Entry 9BNP (electron microscopy, 3.17 A resolution); this record covers chains A and F of the 8 polymer chains in the assembly.

== Chain A ==
Protein: Envelope glycoprotein Gp120
Organism: Human immunodeficiency virus 1
UniProt: Q2N0S6 (Q2N0S6_9HIV1); aligned to UniProt positions 32-499 over residues 33-505 (the alignment contains insertions or deletions, so no single offset holds)
Amino-acid sequence (468 residues; row label = number of the first residue in the row; note: 29 numbers in that range are skipped by the numbering (no residue carries them; nothing is unmodelled there); a row labelled like 184A-184J holds insertion residues (184A, then the next letters in order)):
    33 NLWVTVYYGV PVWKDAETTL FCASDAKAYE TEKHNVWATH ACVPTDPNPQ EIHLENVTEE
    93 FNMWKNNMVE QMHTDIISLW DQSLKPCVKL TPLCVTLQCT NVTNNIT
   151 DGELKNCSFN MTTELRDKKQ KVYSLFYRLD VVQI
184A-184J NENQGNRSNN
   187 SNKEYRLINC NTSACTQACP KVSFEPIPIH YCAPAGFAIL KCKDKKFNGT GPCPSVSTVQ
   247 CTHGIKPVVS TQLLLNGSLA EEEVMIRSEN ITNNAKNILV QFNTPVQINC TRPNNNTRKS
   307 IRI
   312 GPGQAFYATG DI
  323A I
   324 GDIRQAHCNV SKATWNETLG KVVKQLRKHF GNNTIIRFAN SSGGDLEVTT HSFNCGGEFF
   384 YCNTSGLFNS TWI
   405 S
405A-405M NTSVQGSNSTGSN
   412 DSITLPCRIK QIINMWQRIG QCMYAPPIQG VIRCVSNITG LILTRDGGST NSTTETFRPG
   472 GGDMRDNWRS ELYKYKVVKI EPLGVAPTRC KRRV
Disordered / not traced: 58-65, 184A-184J, 405A-405M
Disulfide bonds: Cys54-Cys74, Cys119-Cys205, Cys126-Cys196, Cys131-Cys157, Cys201-Cys433, Cys218-Cys247, Cys228-Cys239, Cys296-Cys331, Cys378-Cys445, Cys385-Cys418
Glycans and other covalent adducts: N-acetylglucosamine (NAG) linked to Asn88, Asn133, Asn156, Asn160, Asn197, Asn234, Asn262, Asn276, Asn295, Asn301, Asn332, Asn339, Asn355, Asn363, Asn386, Asn392, Asn448
Differences from the reference sequence: conflict Cys201 (Ile200 in Q2N0S6), Asn332 (Thr330 in Q2N0S6), Cys433 (Ala430 in Q2N0S6), Cys501 (Ala498 in Q2N0S6)
Reported in the primary citation:
  - post-translational modification sites: Asn156, Asn160

== Chain F ==
Protein: Envelope glycoprotein Gp41
Organism: Human immunodeficiency virus 1
UniProt: Q2N0S6 (Q2N0S6_9HIV1); residues 520-664 here correspond to UniProt positions 517-661 (UniProt number = residue number - 3)
Amino-acid sequence (145 residues; each row starts with the number of its first residue):
   520 LGFLGAAGST MGAASMTLTV QARNLLSGIV QQQSNLLRAI EAQQHLLKLT VWGIKQLQAR
   580 VLAVERYLRD QQLLGIWGCS GKLICCTNVP WNSSWSNRNL SEIWDNMTWL QWDKEISNYT
   640 QIIYGLLEES QNQQEKNEQD LLALD
Disordered / not traced: 546-567
Disulfide bonds: Cys598-Cys604
Glycans and other covalent adducts: N-acetylglucosamine (NAG) linked to Asn611
Differences from the reference sequence: conflict Cys605 (Thr602 in Q2N0S6)

== Chain A / chain F interface ==
Contacting residue pairs - 7 pairs, chain A then chain F:
  Thr499(A) - Gln658(F)
  Arg500(A) - Leu661(F)
  Arg500(A) - Ala662(F)
  Cys501(A) - Gln658(F)
  Cys501(A) - Leu661(F)  hydrophobic
  Lys502(A) - Leu661(F)
  Arg504(A) - Leu661(F)
Interface residues without a listed pair, chain A (6 interface residues in all): Thr37
Interface residues without a listed pair, chain F (5 interface residues in all): Glu657, Leu660

== Overview ==
6 residues of chain A and 5 residues of chain F are in contact. N-acetylglucosamine is covalently linked to
Asn88(A), Asn133(A), Asn156(A), Asn160(A), Asn197(A) and Asn234(A) and 11 more. N-acetylglucosamine is
covalently linked to Asn611(F). From the paper: modification sites Asn156(A) and Asn160(A).
Here chain A is Envelope glycoprotein Gp120 and chain F is Envelope glycoprotein Gp41, both from Human
immunodeficiency virus 1. Entry 9BNP (Cryo-EM structure of rhesus antibody V033-a.01 in complex with HIV-1 Env
BG505 DS-SOSIP) was determined by electron microscopy (same publication as 9BNK, 9BNM, 9BTH, 9BTI, 9BTJ, 9BTL
and 9BTV).
